PDB entry 3I2E | X-ray diffraction, 2.03 A resolution | chain A

== Chain A ==
Name: N(G), N(G)-dimethylarginine dimethylaminohydrolase 1
From: Homo sapiens
Notes: EC 3.5.3.18
UniProtKB: O94760 (DDAH1_HUMAN); residue numbers follow UniProt; this construct covers 1-285
Chain sequence (308 residues; row label = number of the first residue in the row; numbers below 1 keep their minus sign (Met-22 is residue -22)):
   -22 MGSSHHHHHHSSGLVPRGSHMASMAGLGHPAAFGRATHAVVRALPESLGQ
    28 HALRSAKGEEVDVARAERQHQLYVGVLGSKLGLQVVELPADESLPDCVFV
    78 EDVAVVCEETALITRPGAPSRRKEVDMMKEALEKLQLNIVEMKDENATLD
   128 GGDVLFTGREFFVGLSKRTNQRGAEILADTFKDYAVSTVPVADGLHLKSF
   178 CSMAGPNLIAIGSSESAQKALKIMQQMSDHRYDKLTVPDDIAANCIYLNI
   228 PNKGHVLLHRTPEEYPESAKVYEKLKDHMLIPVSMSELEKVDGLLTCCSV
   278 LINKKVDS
Disordered / not traced: -22 to 7, 283-285
Sequence notes: expression tag (-22 to 0)
UniProt features mapped onto this chain:
  - active site: His173 (Proton donor), Cys274 (Nucleophile)
  - binding site (substrate): Leu30, Asp73, Glu78, Asp79, Arg98, Arg145, Val268
  - binding site (Zn(2+)): Cys274
  - modified residue: Ala2 (N-acetylalanine), Cys222 (S-nitrosocysteine), Cys274 (S-nitrosocysteine)
Reported in the primary citation:
  - conformationally variable residues (loop rearrangement, order/disorder transition, side-chain flip): Val168 to Gly171, Ala169 to His173
  - catalytic residues: His173 (citing earlier work)
  - mutagenesis - L30A, E78A, L271G: decreased catalytic activity on ADMA

== In short ==
From UniProt: active-site residues His173 and Cys274, 7 substrate-binding residues and Zn2+-binding residue
Cys274. From the paper: the catalytic residue His173; L30A, E78A and L271G reduce catalytic activity on ADMA.
Chain A is N(G), N(G)-dimethylarginine dimethylaminohydrolase 1 (Homo sapiens); the structure, Crystal
structure of human dimethylarginine dymethylaminohydrolase-1 (DDAH-1), was determined by X-ray diffraction,
deposited together with 3I4A.
